4E06 - chains H and I of the 3 polymer chains in the assembly; structure by X-ray diffraction, 3.20 A resolution.

[Chain H]
Name: Thrombin
Organism: Homo sapiens
Notes: EC 3.4.21.5; fragment: heavy chain
Reference sequence: P00734 (THRB_HUMAN); residues 321-579 here correspond to UniProt positions 364-622 (UniProt number = residue number + 43)
Sequence (259 residues; each row starts with the number of its first residue):
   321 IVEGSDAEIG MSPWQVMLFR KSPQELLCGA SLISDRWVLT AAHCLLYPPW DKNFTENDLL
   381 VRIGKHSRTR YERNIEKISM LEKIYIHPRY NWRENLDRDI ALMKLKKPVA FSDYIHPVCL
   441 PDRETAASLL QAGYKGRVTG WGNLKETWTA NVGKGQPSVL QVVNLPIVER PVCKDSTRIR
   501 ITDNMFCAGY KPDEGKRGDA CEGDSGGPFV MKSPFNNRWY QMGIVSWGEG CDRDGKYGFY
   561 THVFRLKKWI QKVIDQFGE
Disordered / not traced: 468-474
Disulfides: Cys348-Cys364, Cys493-Cys507, Cys521-Cys551
Covalently attached groups: N-acetylglucosamine (NAG) linked to Asn373
Ion coordination: Na+: Arg553, Lys556
UniProt features mapped onto this chain:
  - region: Ala508 to Val530 (High affinity receptor-binding region which is also known as the TP508 peptide)
  - active site (Charge relay system): His363, Asp419, Ser525
  - glycosylation: Asn373 (N-linked (GlcNAc...) (complex) asparagine)

[Chain I]
Name: Salivary anti-thrombin peptide anophelin
Organism: Anopheles albimanus
Notes: fragment: mature anophelin
Reference sequence: Q9NJS1 (Q9NJS1_ANOAL); residues 1-61 here correspond to UniProt positions 23-83 (UniProt number = residue number + 22)
Sequence (61 residues; each row starts with the number of its first residue):
     1 APQYAPGDEP SYDEDTDDSD KLVENDTSIT DEDYAAIEAS LSETFNTAAD PGRRLGEGSK
    61 P
Disordered / not traced: 1-33
UniProt features mapped onto this chain:
  - region: Glu32 to Pro61 (Sufficient for host thrombin inhibition), Tyr34 to Ser40 (Blocks exosite I of host thrombin), Asp50 to Arg53 (Blocks active site cleft of host thrombin in a reverse direction compared to substrates)
  - glycosylation: Asn25 (N-linked (GlcNAc...) asparagine)

[Interface between chain H and chain I]
Contacting residue pairs - 67 pairs, chain H then chain I:
  Phe339(H) - Phe45(I)  hydrophobic
  Gln344(H) - Ser40(I)
  Gln344(H) - Leu41(I)
  Gln344(H) - Ser42(I)  hydrogen bond (side chain-backbone)
  Gln344(H) - Phe45(I)
  Glu345(H) - Asn46(I)
  Glu345(H) - Ala48(I)
  Leu346(H) - Phe45(I)
  Leu346(H) - Asn46(I)  hydrogen bond (backbone-backbone)
  Leu346(H) - Thr47(I)
  Leu346(H) - Ala48(I)  hydrogen bond (backbone-backbone)
  His363(H) - Asp50(I)  salt bridge
  His363(H) - Pro51(I)
  His363(H) - Gly52(I)
  Tyr367(H) - Pro51(I)  hydrophobic
  Trp370(H) - Ala49(I)
  Trp370(H) - Asp50(I)
  Trp370(H) - Pro51(I)  hydrophobic
  Trp370(H) - Arg54(I)
  Arg382(H) - Phe45(I)
  Arg388(H) - Phe45(I)
  Arg388(H) - Thr47(I)  hydrogen bond
  Thr389(H) - Glu43(I)
  Thr389(H) - Phe45(I)
  Arg390(H) - Glu43(I)
  Tyr391(H) - Glu43(I)
  Arg393(H) - Ile37(I)
  Ile398(H) - Leu41(I)  hydrophobic
  Leu416(H) - Leu55(I)  hydrophobic
  Trp461(H) - Thr47(I)
  Asn463(H) - Thr47(I)
  Thr467(H) - Lys60(I)  hydrogen bond
  Gln476(H) - Phe45(I)
  Gln476(H) - Asn46(I)
  Gln476(H) - Thr47(I)  hydrogen bond (side chain-backbone)
  Asp519(H) - Arg53(I)  salt bridge
  Ala520(H) - Arg53(I)  hydrogen bond (backbone-side chain)
  Cys521(H) - Asp50(I)
  Cys521(H) - Arg53(I)
  Glu522(H) - Thr47(I)
  Glu522(H) - Ala49(I)
  Glu522(H) - Asp50(I)  hydrogen bond (side chain-backbone)
  Glu522(H) - Arg53(I)
  Glu522(H) - Arg54(I)  salt bridge
  Gly523(H) - Thr47(I)
  Gly523(H) - Asp50(I)  hydrogen bond (backbone-side chain)
  Asp524(H) - Asp50(I)
  Ser525(H) - Asp50(I)  hydrogen bond
  Ser546(H) - Gly52(I)
  Trp547(H) - Gly52(I)
  Trp547(H) - Arg53(I)  hydrogen bond (backbone-side chain)
  Trp547(H) - Leu55(I)  hydrophobic
  Gly548(H) - Gly52(I)  hydrogen bond (backbone-backbone)
  Gly548(H) - Arg53(I)
  Gly548(H) - Arg54(I)
  Gly548(H) - Leu55(I)
  Glu549(H) - Arg53(I)
  Glu549(H) - Leu55(I)
  Glu549(H) - Gly56(I)
  Glu549(H) - Glu57(I)  hydrogen bond (side chain-backbone)
  Glu549(H) - Gly58(I)
  Gly550(H) - Arg53(I)  hydrogen bond (backbone-backbone)
  Gly550(H) - Gly58(I)
  Cys551(H) - Arg53(I)
  Arg553(H) - Glu57(I)  salt bridge
  Arg553(H) - Gly58(I)
  Lys556(H) - Glu57(I)  salt bridge
Also at the interface, not in a pair above, chain H (41 interface residues in all): Leu347, Lys372, Gly462, Ile499, Val545, Gly558, Phe559
Also at the interface, not in a pair above, chain I (21 interface residues in all): Glu38
The authors on this interface:
  - hot spots on chain I (mutagenesis) - D50A, R53H, R53K (80-fold), R53Q, R54A, R54E, R54N: decreased binding to Thrombin (chain H)
  - hot spots on chain I (mutagenesis) - R53A: abolished binding to Thrombin (chain H)

[Overview]
The interface between chain H and chain I involves 41 residues on one side and 21 on the other; the contacts
include 14 hydrogen bonds and 5 salt bridges. Polar contacts include His363(H)-Asp50(I), Asp519(H)-Arg53(I)
and Glu522(H)-Arg54(I). From the paper: D50A, R53H and R53K of chain I, among others, reduce binding to
Thrombin (chain H); R53A of chain I abolishes binding to Thrombin (chain H); 8 substitutions were tested in
all.
Here chain H is Thrombin (Homo sapiens) and chain I is Salivary anti-thrombin peptide anophelin (Anopheles
albimanus). Entry 4E06 (Anophelin from the malaria vector inhibits thrombin through a novel reverse-binding
mechanism) was determined by X-ray diffraction together with 4E05 from the same study.
